Entry 1MND (X-ray diffraction, 2.60 A resolution); this record covers chain A.

Chain A:
Protein: Myosin
Organism: Dictyostelium discoideum
Notes: EC 3.6.1.32; fragment: motor domain; engineered mutation(s): Q760L, R761P, I762N
Reference sequence: P08799 (MYS2_DICDI); residues 1-759 here = UniProt positions 1-759
Amino-acid sequence (762 residues; each row starts with the number of its first residue):
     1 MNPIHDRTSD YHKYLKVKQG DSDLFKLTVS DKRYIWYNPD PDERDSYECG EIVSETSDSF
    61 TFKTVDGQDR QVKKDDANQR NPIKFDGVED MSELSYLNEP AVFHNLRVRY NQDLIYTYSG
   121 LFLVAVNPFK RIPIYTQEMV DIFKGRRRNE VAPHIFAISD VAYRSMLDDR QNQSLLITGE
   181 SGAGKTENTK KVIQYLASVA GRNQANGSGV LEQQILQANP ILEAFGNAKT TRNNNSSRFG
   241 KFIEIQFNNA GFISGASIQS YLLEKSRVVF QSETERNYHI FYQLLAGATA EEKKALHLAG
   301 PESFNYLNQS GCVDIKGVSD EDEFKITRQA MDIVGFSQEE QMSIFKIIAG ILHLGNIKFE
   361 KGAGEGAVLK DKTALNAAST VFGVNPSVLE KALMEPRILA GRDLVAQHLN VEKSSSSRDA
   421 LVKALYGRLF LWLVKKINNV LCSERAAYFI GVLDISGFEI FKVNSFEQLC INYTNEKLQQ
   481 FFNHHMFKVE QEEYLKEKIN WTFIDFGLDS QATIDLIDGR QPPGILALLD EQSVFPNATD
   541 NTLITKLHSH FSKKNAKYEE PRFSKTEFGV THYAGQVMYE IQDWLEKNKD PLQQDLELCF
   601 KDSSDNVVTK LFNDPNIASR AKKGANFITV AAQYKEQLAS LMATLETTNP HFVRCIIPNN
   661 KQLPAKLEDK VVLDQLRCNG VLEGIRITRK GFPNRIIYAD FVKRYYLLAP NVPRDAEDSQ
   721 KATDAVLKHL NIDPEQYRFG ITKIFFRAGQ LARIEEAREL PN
Not modelled in the structure: 1, 20-27, 66-67, 202-209, 444, 487-508, 621-626, 684, 691-762
Differences from the reference sequence: conflict D42 (Lys in P08799), C312 (Tyr in P08799), E321 (Ser in P08799), D322 (Glu in P08799), S443 (Gln in P08799), A446 (Lys in P08799), V489 (Leu in P08799)
Bound ions: Mg2+: T186, S237 (together with ADP, tetrafluoroaluminate)
Residues lining bound ligands: ADP / tetrafluoroaluminate: I115, Y116, N127, P128, F129, K130, Y135, G179, E180, S181, G182, A183, G184, K185, T186, E187, N233, N235, S236, S237, D454, I455, S456, G457
Swiss-Prot annotation at these positions:
  - region (Actin-binding): L638 to N660, R738 to A752
  - binding site (ATP): G179 to T186
  - modified residue: K130 (N6,N6-dimethyllysine)

Summary:
Bound to chain A: ADP / tetrafluoroaluminate. T186 and S237 coordinate Mg2+. From UniProt: 8 ATP-binding
residues.
Chain A is Myosin (Dictyostelium discoideum); the structure, Truncated head of myosin from dictyostelium
discoideum complexed with mgadp-ALF4, was determined by X-ray diffraction, deposited together with 1MMD.
